7UWS - chains B and H of the 20 polymer chains in the assembly; structure by electron microscopy, 3.47 A resolution.

[Chain B]
Molecule: Nucleoprotein
Organism: Vesicular stomatitis virus
UniProt: P03521 (NCAP_VSIVA); numbering as in UniProt (aligned over 1-422)
Sequence (422 residues; each row starts with the number of its first residue):
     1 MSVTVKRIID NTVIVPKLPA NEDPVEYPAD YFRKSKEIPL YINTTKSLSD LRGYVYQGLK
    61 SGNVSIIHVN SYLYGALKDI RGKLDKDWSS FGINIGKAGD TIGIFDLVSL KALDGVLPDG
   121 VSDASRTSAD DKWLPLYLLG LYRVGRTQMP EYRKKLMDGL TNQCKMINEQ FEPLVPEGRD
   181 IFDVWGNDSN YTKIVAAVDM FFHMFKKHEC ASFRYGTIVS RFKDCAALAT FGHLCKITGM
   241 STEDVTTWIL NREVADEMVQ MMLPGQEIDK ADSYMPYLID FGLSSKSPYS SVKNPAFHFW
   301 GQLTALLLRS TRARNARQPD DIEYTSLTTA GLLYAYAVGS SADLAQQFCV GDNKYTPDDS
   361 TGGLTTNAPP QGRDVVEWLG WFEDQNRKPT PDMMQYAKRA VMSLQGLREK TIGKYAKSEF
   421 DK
Not modelled in the structure: 8-12, 351-367

[Chain H]
Molecule: 381-nt RNA strand
Organism: Vesicular stomatitis virus
Sequence (381 nucleotides; row label = number of the first residue in the row):
   101 UUUUUUUUUU UUUUUUUUUU UUUUUUUUUU UUUUUUUUUU UUUUUUUUUU UUUUUUUUUU
   161 UUUUUUUUUU UUUUUUUUUU UUUUUUUUUU UUUUUUUUUU UUUUUUUUUU UUUUUUUUUU
   221 UUUUUUUUUU UUUUUUUUUU UUUUUUUUUU UUUUUUUUUU UUUUUUUUUU UUUUUUUUUU
   281 UUUUUUUUUU UUUUUUUUUU UUUUUUUUUU UUUUUUUUUU UUUUUUUUUU UUUUUUUUUU
   341 UUUUUUUUUU UUUUUUUUUU UUUUUUUUUU UUUUUUUUUU UUUUUUUUUU UUUUUUUUUU
   401 UUUUUUUUUU UUUUUUUUUU UUUUUUUUUU UUUUUUUUUU UUUUUUUUUU UUUUUUUUUU
   461 UUUUUUUUUU UUUUUUUUUU U
Not modelled in the structure: 134-446

[How chain B and chain H interact]
Residue-residue contacts (37):
  Arg143(B) with U120(H), salt bridge to the phosphate
  Met149(B) with U118(H), base contact
  Glu151(B) with U118(H), base contact
  Tyr152(B) with U118(H), sugar contact; U120(H), hydrogen bond to the phosphate
  Lys155(B) with U120(H), salt bridge to the phosphate
  Gln163(B) with U121(H), base contact
  Lys206(B) with U122(H), sugar contact; U123(H), phosphate contact
  Arg214(B) with U121(H), sugar contact; U122(H), hydrogen bond to the phosphate
  Tyr215(B) with U121(H), sugar contact
  Ile218(B) with U120(H), base contact; U122(H), phosphate contact
  Asp224(B) with U114(H), hydrogen bond to the sugar; U115(H), hydrogen bond to the sugar; U116(H), phosphate contact
  Cys225(B) with U116(H), phosphate contact
  Ala226(B) with U116(H), hydrogen bond to the phosphate
  Ile279(B) with U114(H), sugar contact
  Lys286(B) with U114(H), phosphate contact; U115(H), salt bridge to the phosphate
  Ser287(B) with U115(H), hydrogen bond to the phosphate
  Ser290(B) with U115(H), phosphate contact; U116(H), phosphate contact
  Ser291(B) with U116(H), hydrogen bond to the phosphate
  Val292(B) with U115(H), sugar contact; U116(H), hydrogen bond to the phosphate
  His298(B) with U116(H), sugar contact; U117(H), salt bridge to the phosphate
  Arg312(B) with U117(H), salt bridge to the phosphate
  Asn315(B) with U117(H), sugar contact; U119(H), hydrogen bond to the phosphate
  Ala316(B) with U117(H), phosphate contact
  Arg317(B) with U116(H), base contact
  Arg408(B) with U117(H), phosphate contact; U118(H), salt bridge to the phosphate
Also at the interface, not in a pair above, chain B (33 interface residues in all): Asp23, Arg146, Leu156, Lys207, Ala211, Ser212, Ser285, Gln302

[In short]
33 residues of chain B face 10 of chain H across their interface, with 9 hydrogen bonds and 6 salt bridges.
Among the polar pairs are Asp224(B)-U114(H), Asp224(B)-U115(H) and Tyr152(B)-U120(H).
Chain B is Nucleoprotein and chain H is a 381-nt RNA strand, both from Vesicular stomatitis virus; the
structure, Atomic model of the partial VSV nucleocapsid, was determined by electron microscopy.
